1HTL - chains A and C of the 7 polymer chains in the assembly; structure by X-ray diffraction, 2.50 A resolution.

[Chain A]
Protein: Heat-labile enterotoxin, subunit A
From: Escherichia coli
UniProtKB: P06717 (ELAP_ECOLI); residues 1-191 here correspond to UniProt positions 19-209 (UniProt number = residue number + 18)
Chain sequence (191 residues; row label = number of the first residue in the row):
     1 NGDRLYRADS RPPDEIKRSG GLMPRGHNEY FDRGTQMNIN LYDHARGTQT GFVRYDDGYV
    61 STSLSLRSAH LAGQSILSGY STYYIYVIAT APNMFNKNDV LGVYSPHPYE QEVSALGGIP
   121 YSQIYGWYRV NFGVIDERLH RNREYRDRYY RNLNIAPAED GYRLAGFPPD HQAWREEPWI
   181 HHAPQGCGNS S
Disordered / not traced: 1-3, 189-191
Construct notes: conflict Lys97 (Val115 in P06717)

[Chain C]
Protein: Heat-labile enterotoxin, subunit A
From: Escherichia coli
UniProtKB: P06717 (ELAP_ECOLI); residues 192-240 here correspond to UniProt positions 210-258 (UniProt number = residue number + 18)
Chain sequence (49 residues; numbered 192 to 240; the number before each row is that of its first residue):
   192 RTITGDTCNE ETQNLSTIYL REYQSKVKRQ IFSDYQSEVD IYNRIRDEL
Disordered / not traced: 192-195, 237-240

[Interface between chain A and chain C]
Inter-chain disulfides: Cys187(A)-Cys199(C)
Contacting residue pairs (46; chain A residue first):
  Tyr30(A) - Tyr214(C)
  Tyr30(A) - Gln215(C)  hydrogen bond (backbone-side chain)
  Phe31(A) - Gln215(C)
  Phe31(A) - Val218(C)  hydrophobic
  Phe31(A) - Lys219(C)
  Arg33(A) - Arg212(C)
  Arg33(A) - Gln215(C)  hydrogen bond
  Met37(A) - Gln204(C)  hydrogen bond (backbone-side chain)
  Asn38(A) - Gln204(C)
  Ile39(A) - Gln204(C)
  Ile39(A) - Ser207(C)
  Asn40(A) - Thr203(C)
  Ala91(A) - Tyr214(C)
  Pro92(A) - Tyr210(C)  hydrogen bond (backbone-side chain)
  Asn93(A) - Tyr214(C)  hydrogen bond
  Phe95(A) - Tyr210(C)
  Leu116(A) - Tyr210(C)  hydrophobic
  Leu116(A) - Leu211(C)
  Gly117(A) - Leu211(C)
  Pro120(A) - Val218(C)  hydrophobic
  Gln123(A) - Tyr214(C)  hydrogen bond
  Arg146(A) - Gln221(C)  hydrogen bond
  Arg146(A) - Ile222(C)
  Arg146(A) - Asp225(C)  salt bridge
  Tyr149(A) - Lys217(C)
  Tyr149(A) - Gln221(C)
  Tyr150(A) - Tyr214(C)
  Tyr150(A) - Val218(C)
  Ala156(A) - Tyr210(C)
  Arg163(A) - Tyr210(C)
  Leu164(A) - Leu206(C)  hydrophobic
  Leu164(A) - Ser207(C)
  Leu164(A) - Tyr210(C)  hydrophobic
  Gly166(A) - Thr203(C)
  Phe167(A) - Cys199(C)
  Pro169(A) - Cys199(C)
  Trp174(A) - Cys199(C)
  Pro184(A) - Glu202(C)
  Pro184(A) - Leu206(C)  hydrophobic
  Gln185(A) - Thr198(C)
  Gln185(A) - Cys199(C)
  Gln185(A) - Glu202(C)
  Gly186(A) - Gly196(C)  hydrogen bond (backbone-backbone)
  Gly186(A) - Thr198(C)
  Gly186(A) - Cys199(C)
  Cys187(A) - Cys199(C)  disulfide
Also at the interface, not in a pair above, chain A (32 interface residues in all): Ser122, Asp160, Pro168
Also at the interface, not in a pair above, chain C (21 interface residues in all): Asn200, Thr208

[Overview]
The interface between chain A and chain C involves 32 residues on one side and 21 on the other; the contacts
include 1 disulfide bond, 8 hydrogen bonds and 1 salt bridge. Among the polar pairs are Arg146(A)-Asp225(C),
Tyr30(A)-Gln215(C) and Arg33(A)-Gln215(C).
Chain A is Heat-labile enterotoxin, subunit A and chain C is Heat-labile enterotoxin, subunit A, both from
Escherichia coli; the structure, Mutation of a buried residue causes lack of activity but no conformational
change: crystal structure of ..., was determined by X-ray diffraction.
